PDB entry 2P9H | X-ray diffraction, 2.00 A resolution | chains A and B

== Chain A (and B) ==
Molecule: Lactose operon repressor
From: Escherichia coli
Notes: chain B of this document is another copy of the same molecule, construct and numbering; everything in this record applies to it too
UniProt: P03023 (LACI_ECOLI); residues 62-330 here = UniProt positions 62-330
Amino-acid sequence (269 residues; numbered 62 to 330; the number before each row is that of its first residue):
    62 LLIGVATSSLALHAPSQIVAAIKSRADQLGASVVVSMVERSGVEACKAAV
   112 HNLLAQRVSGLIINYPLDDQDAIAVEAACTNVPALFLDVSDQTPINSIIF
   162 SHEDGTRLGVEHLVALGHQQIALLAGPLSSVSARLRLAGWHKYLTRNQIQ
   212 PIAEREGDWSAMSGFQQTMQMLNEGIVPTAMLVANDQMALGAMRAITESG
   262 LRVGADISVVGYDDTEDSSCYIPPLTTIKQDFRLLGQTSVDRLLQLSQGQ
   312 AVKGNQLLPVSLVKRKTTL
Curated features (UniProtKB/Swiss-Prot):
  - natural variant: Y282 (Y282D: In T41 mutant)
Small-molecule neighbours: 1-methylethyl 1-thio-galactoside (IPT; 1-methylethyl 1-thio-beta-D-galactopyranoside): S69, L73, A75, P76, I79, N125, P127, L148, D149, S193, R197, W220, N246, D274, Q291

== How chain A and chain B interact ==
Contacting residue pairs - 66 pairs, chain A then chain B:
  L63(A) - Q117(B)
  L71(A) - S77(B)  hydrogen bond (backbone-side chain)
  L71(A) - V80(B)  hydrophobic
  H74(A) - H74(B)  hydrogen bond
  H74(A) - D278(B)  salt bridge
  S77(A) - L71(B)
  S77(A) - S77(B)  hydrogen bond
  V80(A) - L71(B)  hydrophobic
  V80(A) - M98(B)  hydrophobic
  K84(A) - M98(B)  hydrogen bond (side chain-backbone)
  K84(A) - V99(B)
  K84(A) - E100(B)
  D88(A) - E100(B)
  V94(A) - M98(B)  hydrophobic
  V94(A) - N113(B)  hydrogen bond (backbone-side chain)
  V95(A) - V95(B)  hydrophobic
  V95(A) - V96(B)
  V96(A) - V95(B)
  V96(A) - V96(B)  hydrogen bond (backbone-backbone)
  V96(A) - M98(B)  hydrophobic
  M98(A) - V80(B)  hydrophobic
  M98(A) - K84(B)
  M98(A) - V94(B)  hydrophobic
  M98(A) - V96(B)  hydrophobic
  V99(A) - K84(B)
  E100(A) - K84(B)
  E100(A) - D88(B)
  R101(A) - K84(B)
  N113(A) - S93(B)  hydrogen bond
  Q117(A) - L63(B)
  Q117(A) - V95(B)
  Q117(A) - Q117(B)
  A222(A) - D278(B)
  A222(A) - C281(B)
  M223(A) - S280(B)
  M223(A) - C281(B)
  Q248(A) - D278(B)
  L251(A) - D278(B)
  L251(A) - C281(B)
  L251(A) - Y282(B)  hydrophobic
  M254(A) - I283(B)
  R255(A) - S280(B)  hydrogen bond (side chain-backbone)
  R255(A) - C281(B)
  R255(A) - Y282(B)
  R255(A) - I283(B)
  R255(A) - P285(B)
  T258(A) - I283(B)
  E259(A) - P285(B)
  D278(A) - H74(B)  salt bridge
  D278(A) - A222(B)
  D278(A) - Q248(B)  hydrogen bond
  D278(A) - D278(B)
  S280(A) - M223(B)
  S280(A) - R255(B)  hydrogen bond (backbone-side chain)
  C281(A) - A222(B)  hydrophobic
  C281(A) - M223(B)  hydrophobic
  C281(A) - F226(B)  hydrophobic
  C281(A) - L251(B)
  C281(A) - R255(B)
  Y282(A) - L251(B)  hydrophobic
  Y282(A) - R255(B)
  I283(A) - M254(B)
  I283(A) - R255(B)
  I283(A) - I283(B)
  P285(A) - R255(B)
  P285(A) - E259(B)
Other interface residues (no listed pair), chain A (35 interface residues in all): A81, S93, S97, F226, G252
Other interface residues (no listed pair), chain B (35 interface residues in all): S70, A72, S97, G252, T258

== Overview ==
Chain A and chain B each contribute 35 residues to their interface; the contacts include 10 hydrogen bonds and
2 salt bridges. Polar contacts include H74(A)-D278(B), L71(A)-S77(B) and H74(A)-H74(B). Ligands of chain A:
1-methylethyl 1-thio-galactoside.
Both chains are Lactose operon repressor (Escherichia coli). Entry 2P9H (High resolution structure of the
Lactose Repressor bound to IPTG) was determined by X-ray diffraction together with 2PE5 and 2PAF from the same
study.
